Entry 2N1G (solution NMR); this record covers chains A and B.

== Chain A ==
Molecule: DNA repair protein REV1
From: Homo sapiens
Notes: EC 2.7.7.-; fragment: hRev1-CT
UniProt: Q9UBZ9 (REV1_HUMAN); numbering as in UniProt (aligned over 1158-1251)
Chain sequence (94 residues; row label = number of the first residue in the row):
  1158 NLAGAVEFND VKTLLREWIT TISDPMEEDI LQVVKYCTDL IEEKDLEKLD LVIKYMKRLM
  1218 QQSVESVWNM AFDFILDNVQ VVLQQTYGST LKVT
Reported in the primary citation:
  - contacts within the chain: Leu-1159/Ala-1162 (backbone contact)

== Chain B ==
Molecule: DNA polymerase delta subunit 3
From: Homo sapiens
UniProt: Q15054 (DPOD3_HUMAN); residues 231-246 here = UniProt positions 231-246
Chain sequence (16 residues; row label = number of the first residue in the row):
   231 KGNMMSNFFG KAAMNK

== Chain A / chain B interface ==
Residue-residue contacts (30):
  Leu-1159(A) / Phe-239(B)
  Ala-1160(A) / Phe-239(B)
  Ala-1160(A) / Ala-242(B)
  Ala-1160(A) / Ala-243(B)
  Ala-1160(A) / Met-244(B)
  Gly-1161(A) / Met-244(B)
  Leu-1171(A) / Phe-238(B)
  Leu-1171(A) / Phe-239(B)
  Leu-1171(A) / Ala-242(B)
  Leu-1172(A) / Phe-239(B)
  Glu-1174(A) / Phe-238(B)
  Trp-1175(A) / Phe-238(B)
  Trp-1175(A) / Phe-239(B)
  Ile-1179(A) / Phe-238(B)
  Met-1183(A) / Asn-233(B)
  Met-1183(A) / Met-234(B)
  Met-1183(A) / Met-235(B)
  Met-1183(A) / Ser-236(B)
  Met-1183(A) / Asn-237(B)
  Met-1183(A) / Phe-238(B)
  Glu-1185(A) / Gly-232(B)
  Glu-1185(A) / Asn-233(B)
  Glu-1185(A) / Met-234(B)
  Glu-1185(A) / Asn-237(B)
  Asp-1186(A) / Asn-237(B)
  Asp-1186(A) / Phe-238(B)
  Asp-1186(A) / Phe-239(B)
  Asp-1186(A) / Gly-240(B)
  Gln-1189(A) / Phe-239(B)
  Val-1190(A) / Phe-239(B)
Interface residues without a listed pair, chain A (15 interface residues in all): Asn-1158, Glu-1184
Interface features reported in the paper:
  - residue pairs: Leu-1159(A)/Phe-239(B) (hydrophobic contact), Ala-1160(A)/Ala-242(B), Ala-1160(A)/Ala-243(B), Ala-1160(A)/Met-244(B), Gly-1161(A)/Ala-242(B), Gly-1161(A)/Ala-243(B), Gly-1161(A)/Met-244(B), Leu-1171(A)/Phe-239(B) (hydrophobic contact), Leu-1172(A)/Phe-239(B) (hydrophobic contact), Glu-1174(A)/Phe-238(B), Trp-1175(A)/Phe-239(B) (hydrophobic contact), Trp-1175(A)/Phe-238(B), Ile-1179(A)/Phe-238(B), Met-1183(A)/Met-234(B), Met-1183(A)/Asn-237(B), Glu-1185(A)/Asn-233(B) (backbone contact), Asp-1186(A)/Phe-239(B), Asp-1186(A)/Phe-238(B) (backbone contact), Gln-1189(A)/Phe-239(B) (hydrophobic contact), Val-1190(A)/Phe-239(B) (hydrophobic contact)
  - interface residues, chain B: Asn-233(B), Met-235(B), Ser-236(B), Asn-237(B), Gly-240(B)

== Overview ==
Chain A and chain B form an interface of 15 and 12 residues respectively. The paper describes hydrophobic
contacts between Leu-1159(A) and Phe-239(B), Leu-1171(A) and Phe-239(B) and Leu-1172(A) and Phe-239(B) among
others; contacts between Ala-1160(A) and Ala-242(B), Ala-1160(A) and Ala-243(B) and Ala-1160(A) and Met-244(B)
among others; backbone contacts between Glu-1185(A) and Asn-233(B) and Asp-1186(A) and Phe-238(B). The paper
reports interface residues Asn-233(B), Met-235(B) and Ser-236(B) among others; contacts within the chain
involving Leu-1159(A) and Ala-1162(A).
Chain A is DNA repair protein REV1 and chain B is DNA polymerase delta subunit 3, both from Homo sapiens; the
structure, Structure of C-terminal domain of human polymerase Rev1 in complex with PolD3 RIR-motif, was
determined by solution NMR.
